PDB entry 4F1C | X-ray diffraction, 1.70 A resolution | chains A and B of the 4 polymer chains in the assembly

# Chain A
Name: Insulin A chain
From: Homo sapiens
UniProtKB: P01308 (INS_HUMAN); residues 1-21 here correspond to UniProt positions 90-110 (UniProt number = residue number + 89)
Amino-acid sequence (21 residues; numbered 1 to 21; the number before each row is that of its first residue):
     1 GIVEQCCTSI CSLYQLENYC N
Disulfide bonds: C6-C11

# Chain B
Name: Insulin B chain
From: Homo sapiens
UniProtKB: P01308 (INS_HUMAN); residues 1-30 here correspond to UniProt positions 25-54 (UniProt number = residue number + 24)
Amino-acid sequence (30 residues; each row starts with the number of its first residue):
     1 FVNQHLCGSH LVEALYLVCG ERGFFYTPKT
Bound ions: Zn2+ near H10 (its only coordinating residue here)

# How chain A and chain B interact
Inter-chain disulfides: C7(A)-C7(B), C20(A)-C19(B)
Contacting residue pairs - 43 pairs, chain A then chain B:
  G1(A) with T30(B), hydrogen bond (backbone-side chain)
  I2(A) with L11(B), hydrophobic; L15(B), hydrophobic
  V3(A) with P28(B), hydrophobic
  E4(A) with T30(B)
  C6(A) with Q4(B); H5(B); L6(B), hydrogen bond (backbone-backbone); L11(B), hydrophobic
  C7(A) with H5(B); L6(B), hydrogen bond (backbone-backbone); C7(B), disulfide
  T8(A) with H5(B), hydrogen bond (backbone-side chain)
  S9(A) with H5(B)
  I10(A) with N3(B); Q4(B); H5(B)
  C11(A) with N3(B); Q4(B), hydrogen bond (backbone-backbone)
  S12(A) with V2(B); N3(B)
  L13(A) with F1(B), hydrophobic; V2(B); V18(B), hydrophobic
  Y14(A) with F1(B)
  L16(A) with L6(B), hydrophobic; L11(B), hydrophobic; A14(B), hydrophobic; L15(B); V18(B), hydrophobic
  E17(A) with V18(B); R22(B), salt bridge
  Y19(A) with L15(B), hydrophobic; F24(B); F25(B), hydrogen bond (backbone-backbone)
  C20(A) with C19(B), disulfide; R22(B); G23(B); F25(B)
  N21(A) with R22(B), hydrogen bond (backbone-side chain); G23(B), hydrogen bond (backbone-backbone); F24(B); F25(B)
Other interface residues (no listed pair), chain A (19 interface residues in all): N18
Other interface residues (no listed pair), chain B (20 interface residues in all): Y26, T27

# Overview
19 residues of chain A face 20 of chain B across their interface; the contacts include 2 disulfide bonds, 8
hydrogen bonds and 1 salt bridge. Among the polar pairs are E17(A)-R22(B), G1(A)-T30(B) and T8(A)-H5(B).
Chain A is Insulin A chain and chain B is Insulin B chain, both from Homo sapiens; the structure, Human
Insulin, was determined by X-ray diffraction, deposited together with 4EWW, 4EWX, 4EWZ, 4EX0, 4EX1, 4EXX and
17 further entries.
